Entry 6TCZ (electron microscopy, 3.40 A resolution); this record covers chains C and D of the 28 polymer chains in the assembly.

[Chain C]
Protein: Proteasome subunit alpha type
From: Leishmania donovani
Notes: EC 3.4.25.1
Amino-acid sequence (285 residues; each row starts with the number of its first residue):
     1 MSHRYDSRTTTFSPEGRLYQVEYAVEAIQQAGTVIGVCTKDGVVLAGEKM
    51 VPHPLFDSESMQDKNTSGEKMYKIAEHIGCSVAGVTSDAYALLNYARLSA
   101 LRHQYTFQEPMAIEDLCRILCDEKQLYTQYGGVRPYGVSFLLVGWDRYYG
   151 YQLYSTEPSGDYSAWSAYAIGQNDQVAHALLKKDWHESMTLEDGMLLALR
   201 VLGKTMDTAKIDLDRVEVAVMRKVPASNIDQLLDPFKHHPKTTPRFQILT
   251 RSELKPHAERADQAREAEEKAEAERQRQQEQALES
Unresolved in the structure: 1, 274-285

[Chain D]
Protein: Proteasome endopeptidase complex
From: Leishmania donovani
Notes: EC 3.4.25.1
Amino-acid sequence (248 residues; numbered 1 to 248; the number before each row is that of its first residue):
     1 MSYDRAITVFSPDGHLFQVEYAQEAVKKGLAAVGVLGSDSVVIAVEKKSA
    51 VKLQDSRTIRKIYKVDANIYLAFAGLSADARVLINKAQLECQRFSLNYED
   101 TMDVDMLVRYVAGVQQKSTQSGGSRPFGVATVIGGFNEDGKPHLWKTDPS
   151 GMCSAWRAVAIGRHDQTVIEYMEKSYKDGMSRDECVHFAIKSLLEVVESG
   201 SRNIELLVLQYKEARYLTEEELQKFVVEVEKEREEEAAAKKKRQAEQE
Unresolved in the structure: 1, 242-248

[Interface between chain C and chain D]
Contacting residue pairs (51):
  Asp6(C) with Tyr3(D), hydrogen bond; Arg5(D), salt bridge
  Arg8(C) with Arg5(D)
  Thr10(C) with Ile7(D)
  Thr11(C) with Gln18(D)
  Phe12(C) with Gln18(D); Tyr21(D); Ala22(D), hydrophobic; Leu76(D), hydrophobic; Arg125(D); Pro126(D)
  Ser13(C) with Tyr21(D)
  Pro14(C) with Tyr21(D), hydrophobic
  Glu15(C) with Glu24(D); Lys28(D), hydrogen bond (backbone-side chain)
  Gly16(C) with Tyr21(D); Ala25(D)
  Glu114(C) with Arg57(D), salt bridge
  Arg118(C) with Arg81(D)
  Cys121(C) with Arg81(D)
  Asp122(C) with Arg81(D), salt bridge; Asn85(D)
  Gln125(C) with Ala78(D); Asp79(D), hydrogen bond
  Thr128(C) with Arg125(D), hydrogen bond (backbone-side chain)
  Gln129(C) with Asp79(D); Gly123(D); Ser124(D); Arg125(D); Phe127(D)
  Tyr130(C) with Gly123(D); Ser124(D)
  Gly131(C) with Tyr3(D)
  Gly132(C) with Tyr3(D)
  Tyr149(C) with Arg57(D)
  Tyr154(C) with Arg57(D), hydrogen bond
  Ser159(C) with Ala78(D)
  Gly160(C) with Ala78(D); Arg81(D), hydrogen bond (backbone-side chain)
  Asp161(C) with Ala78(D); Arg81(D)
  Tyr162(C) with Arg81(D)
  Ala164(C) with Gln54(D), hydrogen bond (backbone-side chain); Asp55(D); Arg57(D)
  Trp165(C) with Leu53(D); Gln54(D)
  Ser166(C) with Leu53(D), hydrogen bond (side chain-backbone); Gln54(D); Asp55(D)
  Ala167(C) with Leu53(D)
Interface residues without a listed pair, chain C (34 interface residues in all): His3, Leu18, Gln152, Lys182, Glu187
Interface residues without a listed pair, chain D (30 interface residues in all): Val51, Lys52, Ser56, Ser77, Val82, Ser118, Gly128

[Summary]
Chain C and chain D form an interface of 34 and 30 residues respectively; the contacts include 8 hydrogen
bonds and 3 salt bridges. Among the polar pairs are Asp6(C)-Arg5(D), Glu114(C)-Arg57(D) and
Asp122(C)-Arg81(D).
Chain C is Proteasome subunit alpha type and chain D is Proteasome endopeptidase complex, both from Leishmania
donovani; the structure, Leishmania tarentolae proteasome 20S subunit complexed with LXE408, was determined by
electron microscopy, deposited together with 6TD5.
